PDB entry 6UT5 | electron microscopy, 2.44 A resolution | chains D and G of the 7 polymer chains in the assembly

# Chain D
Protein: GTPase subunit of restriction endonuclease
Source organism: Thermococcus gammatolerans
Reference sequence: C5A3Z3 (C5A3Z3_THEGJ); residue numbers follow UniProt; this construct covers 1-613
Chain sequence (613 residues; each row starts with the number of its first residue):
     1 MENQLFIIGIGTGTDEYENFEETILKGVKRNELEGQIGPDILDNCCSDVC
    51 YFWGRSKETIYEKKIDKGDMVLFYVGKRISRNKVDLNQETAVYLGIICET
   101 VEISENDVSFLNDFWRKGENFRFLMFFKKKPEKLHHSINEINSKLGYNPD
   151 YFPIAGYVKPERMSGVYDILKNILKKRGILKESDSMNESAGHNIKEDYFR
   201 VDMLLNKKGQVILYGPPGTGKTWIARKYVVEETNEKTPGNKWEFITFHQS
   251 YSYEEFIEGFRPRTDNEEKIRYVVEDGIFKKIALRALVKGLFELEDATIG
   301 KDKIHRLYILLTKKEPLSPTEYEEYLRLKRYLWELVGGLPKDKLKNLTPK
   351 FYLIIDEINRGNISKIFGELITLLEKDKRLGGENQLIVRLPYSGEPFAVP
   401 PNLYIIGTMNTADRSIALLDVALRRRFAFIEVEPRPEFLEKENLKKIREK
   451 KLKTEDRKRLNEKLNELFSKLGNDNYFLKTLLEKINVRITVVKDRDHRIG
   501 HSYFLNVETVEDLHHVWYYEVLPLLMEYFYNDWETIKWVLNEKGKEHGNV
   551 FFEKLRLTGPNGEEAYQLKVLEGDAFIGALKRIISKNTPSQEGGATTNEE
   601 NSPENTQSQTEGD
Disordered / not traced: 1-190, 586-613
Ion coordination: Mg2+: Thr222 (together with GTP-gamma-S)
Residues lining bound ligands:
  - GTP-gamma-S (GSP; 5'-guanosine-diphosphate-monothiophosphate), molecule 1: Asn193, Pro216, Pro217, Gly218, Thr219, Gly220, Lys221, Thr222, Trp223, Glu357, Asn410, Phe438, Ile447, His501, Ser502, Leu505
  - GTP-gamma-S (GSP), molecule 2: Glu375, Asp377, Lys378, Asn384, Ala422, Arg425, Arg426
Reported in the primary citation:
  - catalytic residues: Glu357, Asn410, Asp413
  - Mg2+ coordination through a water molecule: Glu357
  - mutagenesis - N410A, D413A: abolished catalytic activity with McrBC 5-methylcytosine restriction system component (chain G)
  - binding site for the ligand GDP: Asn410
  - binding site for GTP-gamma-S: Asn193, Thr219
  - specificity-determining residues: Asn193
  - mutagenesis - R360A, R414A, D420A, R424A, E527A, Y530A: increased catalytic activity
  - mutagenesis - K221A, T222A, D356A, N410A, D413A, R425A, R426A: decreased catalytic activity
  - mutagenesis - W223A, D356A, R425A, R426A: decreased stability
  - mutagenesis - W223A: abolished catalytic activity
  - mutagenesis - E375A, D377A, K378A: unchanged catalytic activity

# Chain G
Protein: McrBC 5-methylcytosine restriction system component
Source organism: Thermococcus gammatolerans
Reference sequence: C5A3Z2 (C5A3Z2_THEGJ); residues 1-458 here = UniProt positions 1-458
Chain sequence (458 residues; each row starts with the number of its first residue):
     1 MPRLTTITLYEHDEKRYRDIAGDKKAIQDALIKLNKQFKKDFKKLDRSED
    51 NSDTEDTIDESKGVVEVYANKIKARHYVGFAAVDNVFLQILPKVFKPKKE
   101 QTQETQEDTWEPILAFIRMLDMAYGLKIKDHDLAYLQGRNLRPNLYEVFI
   151 YLFAKSLWSEVQRGYHREYVEVHREEKFLRGKLLMSRQIRKLPHQLNTFS
   201 VEVHELIEDNLLNRIFYASVREALRRTTWGLNRKLLGELMLAFDGITPIH
   251 LRTEHFERVHFTRLNERFRRPFELAKLLFMPASGKGRSREVSGFFVDMNK
   301 LFERFIERVLVRNLPPEYKLFYQESYPFLKNQNGSSQKPDYVVRKGNTPV
   351 VVLDAKYRELKERIPSSDMLRQLYVYSRIWGYKTSHENDSKPPAVIVIPS
   401 SSTYNQGLPDKPLEFEFFDERKLFIVAYNMDYVKTGAIFKADKNFRRSLN
   451 NIIGKLNT
Disordered / not traced: 1-4, 99-108, 281-290, 315-354, 361-398, 407-426, 437-438, 454-458
Reported in the primary citation:
  - mutagenesis - R263A: abolished catalytic activity
  - mutagenesis - R263K: decreased catalytic activity on stimulatory effect
  - catalytic residues: Asp340, Asp354, Lys356 (proposed by the authors, not directly observed)

# How chain D and chain G interact
Residue-residue contacts (25):
  Gln249(D) - Glu202(G)
  Gln249(D) - His204(G)
  Ser250(D) - Lys182(G)  hydrogen bond (backbone-side chain)
  Ser252(D) - Lys182(G)  hydrogen bond
  Glu254(D) - Ser186(G)
  Glu255(D) - Lys182(G)  salt bridge
  Gly259(D) - Ser186(G)
  Phe260(D) - Met185(G)
  Phe260(D) - Ser186(G)  hydrogen bond (backbone-side chain)
  Phe260(D) - Arg190(G)
  Pro262(D) - Met185(G)
  Tyr272(D) - Ile189(G)  hydrophobic
  Lys365(D) - Glu171(G)  salt bridge
  Lys365(D) - Glu202(G)  salt bridge
  Tyr392(D) - Ser186(G)
  Asp413(D) - Arg263(G)  salt bridge
  Arg414(D) - Thr262(G)
  Ser415(D) - Thr262(G)
  Ser415(D) - Arg263(G)
  Ser415(D) - Leu264(G)
  Tyr530(D) - Arg163(G)
  Asn561(D) - His131(G)
  Asn561(D) - Ala134(G)
  Asn561(D) - Tyr135(G)
  Glu563(D) - His131(G)
Also at the interface, not in a pair above, chain D (20 interface residues in all): Tyr251, Asn362, Gly562
The authors on this interface:
  - interface residues, chain G: Arg263(G)

# In short
20 residues of chain D and 15 residues of chain G are in contact, with 3 hydrogen bonds and 4 salt bridges.
Polar contacts include Glu255(D)-Lys182(G), Lys365(D)-Glu171(G) and Lys365(D)-Glu202(G). From the paper:
catalytic residues Glu357(D), Asn410(D) and Asp340(G) among others; K221A, T222A and D356A of chain D, among
others, reduce catalytic activity; 19 substitutions were tested in all.
Chain D is GTPase subunit of restriction endonuclease and chain G is McrBC 5-methylcytosine restriction system
component, both from Thermococcus gammatolerans; the structure, Cryo-EM structure of the Thermococcus
gammatolerans McrBC complex, was determined by electron microscopy (same publication as 6UT3, 6UT4, 6UT6, 6UT7
and 6UT8).
